Entry 6O7V (electron microscopy, 6.60 A resolution (low resolution: residue-level contacts below are approximate; hydrogen-bond / salt-bridge calls are withheld)); this record covers chains H and G of the 31 polymer chains in the assembly.

[Chain H]
Molecule: V-type proton ATPase subunit G
From: Saccharomyces cerevisiae (strain ATCC 204508 / S288c)
UniProtKB: P48836 (VATG_YEAST); residues 1-114 here = UniProt positions 1-114
Chain sequence (114 residues; each row starts with the number of its first residue):
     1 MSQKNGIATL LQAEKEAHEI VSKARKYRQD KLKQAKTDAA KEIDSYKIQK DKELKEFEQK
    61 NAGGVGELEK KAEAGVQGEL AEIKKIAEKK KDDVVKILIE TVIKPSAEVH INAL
Not modelled in the structure: 1, 107-114
Curated features (UniProtKB/Swiss-Prot):
  - modified residue: Ser2 (N-acetylserine)

[Chain G]
Molecule: V-type proton ATPase subunit E
From: Saccharomyces cerevisiae (strain ATCC 204508 / S288c)
UniProtKB: P22203 (VATE_YEAST); numbering as in UniProt (aligned over 1-233)
Chain sequence (233 residues; numbered 1 to 233; the number before each row is that of its first residue):
     1 MSSAITALTP NQVNDELNKM QAFIRKEAEE KAKEIQLKAD QEYEIEKTNI VRNETNNIDG
    61 NFKSKLKKAM LSQQITKSTI ANKMRLKVLS AREQSLDGIF EETKEKLSGI ANNRDEYKPI
   121 LQSLIVEALL KLLEPKAIVK ALERDVDLIE SMKDDIMREY GEKAQRAPLE EIVISNDYLN
   181 KDLVSGGVVV SNASDKIEIN NTLEERLKLL SEEALPAIRL ELYGPSKTRK FFD
Not modelled in the structure: 1-7, 225-233

[Interface between chain H and chain G]
Pairs across the interface - 14 pairs, chain H then chain G:
  Ala17(H) with Ile24(G); Ala28(G)
  Ile20(H) with Ala32(G)
  Ala24(H) with Ala32(G); Ile35(G)
  Arg28(H) with Ala39(G)
  Lys31(H) with Ala39(G); Tyr43(G)
  Ala35(H) with Tyr43(G); Lys47(G)
  Ala39(H) with Lys47(G); Ile50(G)
  Ala72(H) with Lys83(G)
  Ile103(H) with Ser123(G)
Other interface residues (no listed pair), chain H (16 interface residues in all): Ala13, Ile43, Lys50, Asn61, Leu68, Ala87, Pro105
Other interface residues (no listed pair), chain G (21 interface residues in all): Gln21, Glu46, Val51, Glu54, Phe62, Ala69, Gln73, Ile80, Ser95, Ile120, Glu127

[In short]
16 residues of chain H face 21 of chain G across their interface.
Here chain H is V-type proton ATPase subunit G and chain G is V-type proton ATPase subunit E, both from
Saccharomyces cerevisiae (strain ATCC 204508 / S288c). Entry 6O7V (Saccharomyces cerevisiae V-ATPase Stv1-V1VO
State 1) was determined by electron microscopy together with 6O7T, 6O7U, 6O7W and 6O7X from the same study.
